PDB entry 6ZHW | X-ray diffraction, 2.80 A resolution | chains H and L of the 4 polymer chains in the assembly

== Chain H ==
Molecule: Reaction center protein H chain
Organism: Blastochloris viridis
UniProt: P06008 (RCEH_BLAVI); residues 1-258 here = UniProt positions 1-258
Amino-acid sequence (258 residues; row label = number of the first residue in the row):
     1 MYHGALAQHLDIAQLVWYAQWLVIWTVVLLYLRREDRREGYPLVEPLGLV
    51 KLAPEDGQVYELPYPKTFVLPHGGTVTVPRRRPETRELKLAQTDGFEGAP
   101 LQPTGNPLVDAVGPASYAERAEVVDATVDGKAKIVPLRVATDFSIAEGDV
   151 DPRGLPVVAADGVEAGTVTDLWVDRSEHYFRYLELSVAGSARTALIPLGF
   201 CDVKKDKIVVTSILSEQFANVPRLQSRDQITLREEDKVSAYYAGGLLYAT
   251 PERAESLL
Modified positions: Met1 (N-formylmethionine; FME)
Swiss-Prot annotation at these positions:
  - modified residue: Met1 (N-formylmethionine)
Ligand contacts:
  - heptane-1,2,3-triol (HTO), molecule 1: Tyr2, His3, Gly4, Ala5
  - heptane-1,2,3-triol (HTO), molecule 2: Val23, Val27, Tyr31

== Chain L ==
Molecule: Reaction center protein L chain
Organism: Blastochloris viridis
UniProt: P06009 (RCEL_BLAVI); residues 1-273 here correspond to UniProt positions 2-274 (UniProt number = residue number + 1)
Amino-acid sequence (273 residues; each row starts with the number of its first residue):
     1 ALLSFERKYRVRGGTLIGGDLFDFWVGPYFVGFFGVSAIFFIFLGVSLIG
    51 YAASQGPTWDPFAISINPPDLKYGLGAAPLLEGGFWQAITVCALGAFISW
   101 MLREVEISRKLGIGWHVPLAFCVPIFMFCVLQVFRPLLLGSWGHAFPYGI
   151 LSHLDWVNNFGYQYLNWHYNPGHMSSVSFLFVNAMALGLHGGLILSVANP
   201 GDGDKVKTAEHENQYFRDVVGYSIGALSIHRLGLFLASNIFLTGAFGTIA
   251 SGPFWTRGWPEWWGWWLDIPFWS
Swiss-Prot annotation at these positions:
  - binding site ((7R,8Z)-bacteriochlorophyll b): His153, His173
  - binding site (Fe cation): His190, His230
  - binding site (a ubiquinone): Phe216
Bound ions: Fe ion: His190, His230 (shared with 3 residues of chain M)
Ligand contacts:
  - bacteriochlorophyll b (BCB), molecule 1: Val46, Ile49, Phe97, Phe128, Leu131, Phe146, Ile150, Leu151, His153, Leu154, Trp156, Val157
  - bacteriochlorophyll b (BCB), molecule 2: Phe97, Phe121, Pro124, Ile125, Met127, Phe128, Leu131, Val157, Asn158, Phe160, Gly161, Tyr162, Trp167, His168, Asn170, Gly172, His173, Ser176, Val177, Leu180, Phe181, Ile240, Phe241, Gly244, Ala245, Gly247, Thr248
  - bacteriochlorophyll b (BCB), molecule 3: Val157, Tyr162, His168, Leu180, Phe181
  - bacteriochlorophyll b (BCB), molecule 4: His168, His173, Met174, Val177, Ser178, Phe181, Val182, Met185, Val220, Tyr222
  - bacteriopheophytin b (BPB), molecule 1: Phe41, Ile42, Gly45, Ile49, Ile89, Cys92, Ala93, Ala96, Phe97, Trp100, Glu104, Val117, Ala120, Phe121, Val123, Pro124, Phe128, Phe146, Tyr148, Gly149, Ile150, His153, Ala237, Ser238, Phe241
  - bacteriopheophytin b (BPB), molecule 2: Phe181, Ala184, Met185, Leu189, Phe216, Val219, Val220
  - diacyl glycerol (DGA): Pro171, Met174, Ser175, Ser178, Trp262, Trp263, Trp265
  - heptane-1,2,3-triol (HTO): Leu75, Ala77, Gln87, Val91, Trp142
  - menaquinone-7 (MQ7): Val26, Tyr29, Phe30, Val31, Gly35, Ile39, Ile42, Trp100, Arg103

== How chain H and chain L interact ==
Contacting residue pairs (76; chain H residue first):
  Glu39(H) with Leu3(L)
  Gly40(H) with Leu3(L); Ser4(L), hydrogen bond (backbone-backbone); Phe5(L)
  Tyr41(H) with Leu3(L), hydrophobic
  Leu43(H) with Leu2(L); Leu3(L), hydrophobic
  Val44(H) with Ala1(L), hydrogen bond (backbone-backbone); Leu2(L), hydrogen bond (backbone-backbone)
  Glu45(H) with Ala1(L)
  Lys66(H) with Asn199(L), hydrogen bond
  Phe68(H) with Ala198(L); Val206(L), hydrophobic
  Val69(H) with Gly203(L); Lys205(L); Val206(L), hydrogen bond (backbone-backbone)
  Leu70(H) with Lys205(L)
  Pro71(H) with Lys205(L); Val206(L)
  Arg82(H) with Ser4(L)
  Glu84(H) with Ser4(L); Phe5(L); Lys8(L), salt bridge
  Leu88(H) with Arg7(L); Lys8(L)
  Phe96(H) with Trp25(L)
  Gly98(H) with Arg10(L); Phe24(L); Trp25(L), hydrogen bond (backbone-backbone)
  Pro100(H) with Arg10(L); Val11(L); Arg12(L); Asp23(L); Trp25(L), hydrophobic
  Leu101(H) with Arg7(L); Arg10(L), hydrogen bond (backbone-backbone); Val11(L); Arg12(L), hydrogen bond (backbone-backbone)
  Gln102(H) with Arg12(L)
  Val112(H) with Lys8(L)
  Gly113(H) with Lys8(L), hydrogen bond (backbone-backbone); Tyr9(L); Val11(L)
  Pro114(H) with Val11(L); Lys110(L); Leu111(L); Gly112(L)
  Ser116(H) with Lys8(L), hydrogen bond (side chain-backbone); Tyr9(L)
  Tyr117(H) with Lys8(L)
  Thr127(H) with Glu210(L)
  Val128(H) with Glu210(L), hydrogen bond (backbone-side chain); His211(L)
  Ser176(H) with Glu210(L), hydrogen bond
  Glu177(H) with Ala209(L); Ala226(L)
  Tyr179(H) with Leu227(L)
  Ala243(H) with Gly112(L)
  Leu246(H) with Gly112(L)
  Leu247(H) with Arg12(L); Gly14(L)
  Tyr248(H) with Val11(L)
  Arg253(H) with Arg109(L)
  Ala254(H) with Gly13(L); Gly14(L), hydrogen bond (backbone-backbone)
  Glu255(H) with Arg12(L), salt bridge; Arg109(L)
  Ser256(H) with Thr15(L), hydrogen bond; Leu16(L); Ile17(L); Gly18(L); Gly19(L), hydrogen bond (side chain-backbone)
  Leu257(H) with Thr15(L); Leu16(L), hydrophobic; Arg109(L)
  Leu258(H) with Leu16(L), hydrogen bond (backbone-backbone)
Also at the interface, not in a pair above, chain H (45 interface residues in all): Trp17, Arg86, Leu90, Thr93, Glu97, Ala99
Also at the interface, not in a pair above, chain L (38 interface residues in all): Phe62, Asp204, Thr208

== Overview ==
45 residues of chain H face 38 of chain L across their interface; the contacts include 16 hydrogen bonds and 2
salt bridges. Among the polar pairs are Glu84(H)-Lys8(L), Glu255(H)-Arg12(L) and Lys66(H)-Asn199(L). Chain H
binds heptane-1,2,3-triol.
Chain H is Reaction center protein H chain and chain L is Reaction center protein L chain, both from
Blastochloris viridis; the structure, Ultrafast Structural Response to Charge Redistribution Within a
Photosynthetic Reaction Centre - 1 ps structure, was determined by X-ray diffraction together with 6ZI4, 6ZI5,
6ZI6, 6ZI9, 6ZIA and 6ZID from the same study.
